PDB entry 7MKQ | electron microscopy, 4.80 A resolution (low resolution: residue-level contacts below are approximate; hydrogen-bond / salt-bridge calls are withheld) | chains C and D of the 6 polymer chains in the assembly

# Chain C
Protein: DNA-directed RNA polymerase subunit beta
Source organism: Escherichia coli (strain K12)
Notes: EC 2.7.7.6
UniProtKB: A0A4S4NK82 (A0A4S4NK82_ECOLI); residues 3-1342 here = UniProt positions 3-1342
Amino-acid sequence (1340 residues; each row starts with the number of its first residue):
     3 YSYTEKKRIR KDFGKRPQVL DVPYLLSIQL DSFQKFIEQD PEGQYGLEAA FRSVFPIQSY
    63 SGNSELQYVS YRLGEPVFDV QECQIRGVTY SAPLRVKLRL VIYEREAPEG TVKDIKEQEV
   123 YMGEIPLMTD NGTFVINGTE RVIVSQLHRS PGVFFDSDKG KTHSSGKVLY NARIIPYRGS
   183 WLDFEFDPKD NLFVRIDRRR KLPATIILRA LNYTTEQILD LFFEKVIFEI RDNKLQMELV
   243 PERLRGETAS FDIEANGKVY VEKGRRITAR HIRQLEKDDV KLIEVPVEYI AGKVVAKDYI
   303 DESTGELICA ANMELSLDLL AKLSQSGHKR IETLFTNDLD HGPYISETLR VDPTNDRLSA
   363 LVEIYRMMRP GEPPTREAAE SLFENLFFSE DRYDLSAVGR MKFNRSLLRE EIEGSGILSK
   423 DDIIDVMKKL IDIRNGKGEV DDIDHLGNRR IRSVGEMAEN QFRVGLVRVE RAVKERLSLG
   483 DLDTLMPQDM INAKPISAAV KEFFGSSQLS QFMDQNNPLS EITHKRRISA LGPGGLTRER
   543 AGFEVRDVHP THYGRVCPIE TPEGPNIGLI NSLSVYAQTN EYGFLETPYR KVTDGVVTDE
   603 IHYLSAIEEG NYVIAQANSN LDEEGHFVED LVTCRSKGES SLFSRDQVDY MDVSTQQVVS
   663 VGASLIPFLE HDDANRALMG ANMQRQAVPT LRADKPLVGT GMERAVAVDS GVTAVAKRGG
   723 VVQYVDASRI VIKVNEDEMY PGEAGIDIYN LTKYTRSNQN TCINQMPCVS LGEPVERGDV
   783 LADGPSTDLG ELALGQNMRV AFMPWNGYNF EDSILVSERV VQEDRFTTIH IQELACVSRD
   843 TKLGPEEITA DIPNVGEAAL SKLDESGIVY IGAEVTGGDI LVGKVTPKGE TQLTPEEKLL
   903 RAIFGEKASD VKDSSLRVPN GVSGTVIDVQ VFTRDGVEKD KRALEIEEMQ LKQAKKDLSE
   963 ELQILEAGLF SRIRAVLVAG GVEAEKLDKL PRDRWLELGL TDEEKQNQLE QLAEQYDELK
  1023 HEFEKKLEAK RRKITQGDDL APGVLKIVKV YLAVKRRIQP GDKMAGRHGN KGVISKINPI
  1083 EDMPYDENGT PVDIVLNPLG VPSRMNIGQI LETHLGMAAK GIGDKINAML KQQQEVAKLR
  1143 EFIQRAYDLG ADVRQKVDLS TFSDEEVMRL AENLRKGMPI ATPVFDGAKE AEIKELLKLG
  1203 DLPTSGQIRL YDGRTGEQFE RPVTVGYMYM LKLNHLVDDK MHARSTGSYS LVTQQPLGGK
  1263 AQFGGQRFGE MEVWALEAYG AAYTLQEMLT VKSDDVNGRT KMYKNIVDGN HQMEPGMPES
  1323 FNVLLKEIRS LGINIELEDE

# Chain D
Protein: DNA-directed RNA polymerase subunit beta'
Source organism: Escherichia coli (strain K12)
Notes: EC 2.7.7.6
UniProtKB: A0A6D2WUT6 (A0A6D2WUT6_ECOLI); residue numbers follow UniProt; this construct covers 14-1376
Amino-acid sequence (1363 residues; each row starts with the number of its first residue):
    14 TEEFDAIKIA LASPDMIRSW SFGEVKKPET INYRTFKPER DGLFCARIFG PVKDYECLCG
    74 KYKRLKHRGV ICEKCGVEVT QTKVRRERMG HIELASPTAH IWFLKSLPSR IGLLLDMPLR
   134 DIERVLYFES YVVIEGGMTN LERQQILTEE QYLDALEEFG DEFDAKMGAE AIQALLKSMD
   194 LEQECEQLRE ELNETNSETK RKKLTKRIKL LEAFVQSGNK PEWMILTVLP VLPPDLRPLV
   254 PLDGGRFATS DLNDLYRRVI NRNNRLKRLL DLAAPDIIVR NEKRMLQEAV DALLDNGRRG
   314 RAITGSNKRP LKSLADMIKG KQGRFRQNLL GKRVDYSGRS VITVGPYLRL HQCGLPKKMA
   374 LELFKPFIYG KLELRGLATT IKAAKKMVER EEAVVWDILD EVIREHPVLL NRAPTLHRLG
   434 IQAFEPVLIE GKAIQLHPLV CAAYNADFDG DQMAVHVPLT LEAQLEARAL MMSTNNILSP
   494 ANGEPIIVPS QDVVLGLYYM TRDCVNAKGE GMVLTGPKEA ERLYRSGLAS LHARVKVRIT
   554 EYEKDANGEL VAKTSLKDTT VGRAILWMIV PKGLPYSIVN QALGKKAISK MLNTCYRILG
   614 LKPTVIFADQ IMYTGFAYAA RSGASVGIDD MVIPEKKHEI ISEAEAEVAE IQEQFQSGLV
   674 TAGERYNKVI DIWAAANDRV SKAMMDNLQT ETVINRDGQE EKQVSFNSIY MMADSGARGS
   734 AAQIRQLAGM RGLMAKPDGS IIETPITANF REGLNVLQYF ISTHGARKGL ADTALKTANS
   794 GYLTRRLVDV AQDLVVTEDD CGTHEGIMMT PVIEGGDVKE PLRDRVLGRV TAEDVLKPGT
   854 ADILVPRNTL LHEQWCDLLE ENSVDAVKVR SVVSCDTDFG VCAHCYGRDL ARGHIINKGE
   914 AIGVIAAQSI GEPGTQLTMR TFHIGGAASR AAAESSIQVK NKGSIKLSNV KSVVNSSGKL
   974 VITSRNTELK LIDEFGRTKE SYKVPYGAVL AKGDGEQVAG GETVANWDPH TMPVITEVSG
  1034 FVRFTDMIDG QTITRQTDEL TGLSSLVVLD SAERTAGGKD LRPALKIVDA QGNDVLIPGT
  1094 DMPAQYFLPG KAIVQLEDGV QISSGDTLAR IPQESGGTKD ITGGLPRVAD LFEARRPKEP
  1154 AILAEISGIV SFGKETKGKR RLVITPVDGS DPYEEMIPKW RQLNVFEGER VERGDVISDG
  1214 PEAPHDILRL RGVHAVTRYI VNEVQDVYRL QGVKINDKHI EVIVRQMLRK ATIVNAGSSD
  1274 FLEGEQVEYS RVKIANRELE ANGKVGATYS RDLLGITKAS LATESFISAA SFQETTRVLT
  1334 EAAVAGKRDE LRGLKENVIV GRLIPAGTGY AYHQDRMRRR AAG
Unresolved in the structure: 931-945, 1126-1135
Ion coordination: Zn2+ site 1: Cys70, Cys72, Cys85, Cys88; Mg2+: Asp462, Asp464; Zn2+ site 2: Cys814, Cys888, Cys895, Cys898

# Interface between chain C and chain D
Residue-residue contacts (253):
  Phe545(C) - Lys781(D)
  Arg548(C) - Arg780(D)
  Arg548(C) - Leu788(D)
  Val550(C) - His777(D)
  Tyr555(C) - Val769(D)
  Tyr555(C) - Phe773(D)
  Pro560(C) - Phe773(D)
  Pro560(C) - Arg780(D)
  Ile561(C) - Thr776(D)
  Thr563(C) - Arg780(D)
  Ile569(C) - Arg780(D)
  Ile569(C) - Leu783(D)
  Asn573(C) - Arg780(D)
  Gln618(C) - Val769(D)
  Gln618(C) - Leu770(D)
  Asn620(C) - Asn768(D)
  Val660(C) - Val769(D)
  Val660(C) - Phe773(D)
  Leu671(C) - Tyr772(D)
  Glu672(C) - Leu767(D)
  His673(C) - Phe763(D)
  His673(C) - Arg764(D)
  His673(C) - Glu765(D)
  His673(C) - Gly766(D)
  Asp674(C) - Tyr772(D)
  Asp675(C) - Phe763(D)
  Ala676(C) - Tyr772(D)
  Ala676(C) - Thr776(D)
  Ala679(C) - Tyr772(D)
  Phe804(C) - Ala637(D)
  Phe804(C) - Ser638(D)
  Met805(C) - Ala637(D)
  Pro806(C) - Ala633(D)
  Pro806(C) - Ala637(D)
  Asn808(C) - Pro359(D)
  Asn808(C) - Phe629(D)
  Asn808(C) - Ala633(D)
  Gly809(C) - Pro359(D)
  Gly809(C) - Phe629(D)
  Tyr810(C) - Val357(D)
  Tyr810(C) - Pro359(D)
  Phe812(C) - Gln504(D)
  Phe812(C) - Asp505(D)
  Phe812(C) - Phe629(D)
  Glu813(C) - Phe461(D)
  Glu813(C) - Gln504(D)
  Asp814(C) - Asp460(D)
  Ser815(C) - Val357(D)
  Arg841(C) - Gly257(D)
  Lys844(C) - Tyr46(D)
  Lys844(C) - Arg47(D)
  Gln1061(C) - Lys445(D)
  Lys1065(C) - Asp462(D)
  Lys1065(C) - Gly463(D)
  Lys1073(C) - Asp462(D)
  Val1075(C) - Ile355(D)
  Val1075(C) - Phe461(D)
  Val1075(C) - Gly463(D)
  Ser1077(C) - Thr356(D)
  Ser1077(C) - Val357(D)
  Asn1099(C) - Asp505(D)
  Pro1100(C) - Ala637(D)
  Leu1101(C) - Gln504(D)
  Leu1101(C) - Asp505(D)
  Leu1101(C) - Leu508(D)
  Leu1101(C) - Met725(D)
  Leu1101(C) - Arg731(D)
  Pro1104(C) - Met725(D)
  Ser1105(C) - Arg731(D)
  Met1107(C) - Gln739(D)
  Met1107(C) - Phe763(D)
  Ile1109(C) - Met644(D)
  Ile1109(C) - Leu740(D)
  Ile1109(C) - Phe763(D)
  Ile1112(C) - Val639(D)
  Ile1112(C) - Ile641(D)
  Leu1113(C) - Ile641(D)
  His1116(C) - Ile641(D)
  Phe1187(C) - Leu767(D)
  Glu1192(C) - Arg764(D)
  Ser1207(C) - Asp642(D)
  Gln1209(C) - Asp642(D)
  Gln1209(C) - Asp643(D)
  Phe1221(C) - Ala633(D)
  Phe1221(C) - Arg634(D)
  Glu1222(C) - Tyr512(D)
  Glu1222(C) - Arg634(D)
  Glu1222(C) - Ser635(D)
  Glu1222(C) - Gly636(D)
  Arg1223(C) - Ser635(D)
  Arg1223(C) - Gly636(D)
  Arg1223(C) - Phe719(D)
  Arg1223(C) - Asn720(D)
  Arg1223(C) - Ser721(D)
  Val1225(C) - Gly636(D)
  Val1225(C) - Ser638(D)
  Thr1226(C) - Ser638(D)
  Thr1226(C) - Val639(D)
  Thr1226(C) - Gly640(D)
  Val1239(C) - Lys445(D)
  Lys1242(C) - Gln465(D)
  Met1243(C) - Arg352(D)
  Met1243(C) - Ser353(D)
  Met1243(C) - Lys371(D)
  Met1243(C) - Met372(D)
  Met1243(C) - Lys445(D)
  His1244(C) - Gly351(D)
  His1244(C) - Arg352(D)
  His1244(C) - Met372(D)
  Ala1245(C) - Ser350(D)
  Ala1245(C) - Met372(D)
  Ala1245(C) - Glu375(D)
  Arg1246(C) - Asp348(D)
  Arg1246(C) - Tyr349(D)
  Arg1246(C) - Ser350(D)
  Arg1246(C) - Leu376(D)
  Ser1247(C) - Asp348(D)
  Ser1247(C) - Tyr349(D)
  Ser1247(C) - Glu375(D)
  Ser1247(C) - Leu376(D)
  Ser1247(C) - Lys378(D)
  Thr1248(C) - Tyr349(D)
  Tyr1251(C) - Asp348(D)
  Leu1253(C) - Arg99(D)
  Val1254(C) - Arg99(D)
  Val1254(C) - Asp248(D)
  Val1254(C) - Pro251(D)
  Gln1257(C) - Asn341(D)
  Pro1258(C) - Arg346(D)
  Pro1258(C) - Asp348(D)
  Gly1260(C) - Arg346(D)
  Gly1267(C) - Arg346(D)
  Gly1267(C) - Val347(D)
  Gly1267(C) - Ser350(D)
  Gln1268(C) - Arg346(D)
  Gln1268(C) - Val347(D)
  Gln1268(C) - Ser350(D)
  Gln1268(C) - Gly351(D)
  Gln1268(C) - Arg352(D)
  Arg1269(C) - Arg339(D)
  Arg1269(C) - Gln340(D)
  Arg1269(C) - Gly344(D)
  Arg1269(C) - Lys345(D)
  Phe1270(C) - Leu343(D)
  Phe1270(C) - Gly344(D)
  Phe1270(C) - Lys345(D)
  Phe1270(C) - Val347(D)
  Phe1270(C) - Ile434(D)
  Phe1270(C) - His469(D)
  Gly1271(C) - Leu343(D)
  Glu1272(C) - Arg339(D)
  Glu1272(C) - Leu343(D)
  Glu1272(C) - Arg798(D)
  Met1273(C) - Thr428(D)
  Glu1274(C) - Asn424(D)
  Glu1274(C) - Ala426(D)
  Glu1274(C) - Thr428(D)
  Glu1274(C) - Ile434(D)
  Trp1276(C) - Arg798(D)
  Trp1276(C) - Val801(D)
  Trp1276(C) - Val917(D)
  Trp1276(C) - Gln921(D)
  Ala1277(C) - Arg431(D)
  Ala1277(C) - Gln921(D)
  Leu1278(C) - Met484(D)
  Glu1279(C) - Ala914(D)
  Glu1279(C) - Leu1347(D)
  Ala1280(C) - Arg431(D)
  Ala1280(C) - Glu913(D)
  Ala1280(C) - Ile918(D)
  Ala1280(C) - Gln921(D)
  Tyr1281(C) - Arg431(D)
  Tyr1281(C) - Leu432(D)
  Tyr1281(C) - Leu483(D)
  Tyr1281(C) - Asn489(D)
  Gly1282(C) - Leu483(D)
  Gly1282(C) - Gly1360(D)
  Gly1282(C) - Thr1361(D)
  Ala1283(C) - Glu479(D)
  Ala1284(C) - Glu479(D)
  Ala1284(C) - Leu1356(D)
  Ala1284(C) - Ile1357(D)
  Ala1284(C) - Gly1362(D)
  Tyr1285(C) - Glu475(D)
  Tyr1285(C) - Glu479(D)
  Tyr1285(C) - Leu1356(D)
  Tyr1285(C) - Thr1361(D)
  Thr1286(C) - Ala476(D)
  Thr1286(C) - Glu479(D)
  Leu1287(C) - Val1351(D)
  Gln1288(C) - Gly1354(D)
  Gln1288(C) - Arg1355(D)
  Gln1288(C) - Leu1356(D)
  Glu1289(C) - Pro471(D)
  Glu1289(C) - Leu472(D)
  Glu1289(C) - Thr473(D)
  Glu1289(C) - Ala476(D)
  Met1290(C) - Val347(D)
  Leu1291(C) - Lys345(D)
  Leu1291(C) - Val1351(D)
  Thr1292(C) - Gly1354(D)
  Lys1294(C) - Asp348(D)
  Lys1294(C) - Tyr349(D)
  Lys1294(C) - Val470(D)
  Lys1294(C) - Leu472(D)
  Ser1295(C) - Lys345(D)
  Ser1295(C) - Arg346(D)
  Ile1308(C) - Phe380(D)
  Ile1308(C) - Leu472(D)
  Val1309(C) - Gly383(D)
  His1313(C) - Phe380(D)
  His1313(C) - Thr473(D)
  Gln1314(C) - Glu475(D)
  Gly1318(C) - Thr14(D)
  Pro1320(C) - Val1353(D)
  Glu1321(C) - Arg99(D)
  Ser1322(C) - Leu342(D)
  Phe1323(C) - Ile20(D)
  Val1325(C) - Leu249(D)
  Val1325(C) - Arg337(D)
  Leu1326(C) - Phe338(D)
  Lys1328(C) - Glu100(D)
  Lys1328(C) - Leu245(D)
  Glu1329(C) - Leu245(D)
  Glu1329(C) - Arg337(D)
  Arg1331(C) - Trp33(D)
  Arg1331(C) - Met102(D)
  Arg1331(C) - Pro243(D)
  Ser1332(C) - Pro243(D)
  Ser1332(C) - Leu245(D)
  Leu1333(C) - Trp115(D)
  Gly1334(C) - Leu24(D)
  Gly1334(C) - Ala25(D)
  Gly1334(C) - His113(D)
  Ile1335(C) - Ile22(D)
  Ile1335(C) - Ala23(D)
  Ile1335(C) - Ala25(D)
  Ile1335(C) - Ala1336(D)
  Asn1336(C) - Ile22(D)
  Asn1336(C) - Ala23(D)
  Asn1336(C) - Leu24(D)
  Asn1336(C) - Ala25(D)
  Ile1337(C) - Lys21(D)
  Glu1338(C) - Ile20(D)
  Glu1338(C) - Lys21(D)
  Leu1339(C) - Phe17(D)
  Leu1339(C) - Ile20(D)
  Glu1340(C) - Phe17(D)
  Glu1340(C) - Asp18(D)
  Glu1340(C) - Ala19(D)
  Glu1340(C) - Lys21(D)
  Asp1341(C) - Phe17(D)
  Glu1342(C) - Asp18(D)
Also at the interface, not in a pair above, chain C (147 interface residues in all): Ser166, Asp549, His551, Pro552, His554, Cys559, Gly570, Ser642, Asn677, Leu680, Trp807, Asn811, Pro1062, Gly1063, Gly1074, Val1103, Lys1196, Asp1240, Thr1255, Gln1256, Gly1261, Val1275, Asp1296, Met1304, Tyr1305, Pro1317
Also at the interface, not in a pair above, chain D (161 interface residues in all): Met29, Val253, Asp256, Met330, Ile331, Val354, Tyr360, Pro379, Tyr382, Lys398, Leu422, His430, Ala446, Pro451, Ala467, Leu474, Gln477, Ser503, Ala630, Ala632, Gln736, Pro750, Ser775, Ala779, Lys1151, Arg1341, Ile1352, Ala1359

# Overview
147 residues of chain C face 161 of chain D across their interface. Cys70(D), Cys72(D), Cys85(D) and Cys88(D)
coordinate Zn2+ site 1. The Mg2+ site is built by Asp462(D) and Asp464(D).
Here chain C is DNA-directed RNA polymerase subunit beta and chain D is DNA-directed RNA polymerase subunit
beta', both from Escherichia coli (strain K12). Entry 7MKQ (Escherichia coli RNA polymerase and RapA binary
complex) was determined by electron microscopy together with 7MKP, 7MKN and 7MKO from the same study.
